8GL8 - chains A and I of the 8 polymer chains in the assembly; structure by electron microscopy, 2.20 A resolution.

== Chain A ==
Name: Protein involved in gliding motility SprA
From: Flavobacterium johnsoniae
UniProt: A0A1M5G5I4 (A0A1M5G5I4_FLAJO); residue numbers follow UniProt; this construct covers 1-2403
Amino-acid sequence (2403 residues; numbered 1 to 2403; the number before each row is that of its first residue):
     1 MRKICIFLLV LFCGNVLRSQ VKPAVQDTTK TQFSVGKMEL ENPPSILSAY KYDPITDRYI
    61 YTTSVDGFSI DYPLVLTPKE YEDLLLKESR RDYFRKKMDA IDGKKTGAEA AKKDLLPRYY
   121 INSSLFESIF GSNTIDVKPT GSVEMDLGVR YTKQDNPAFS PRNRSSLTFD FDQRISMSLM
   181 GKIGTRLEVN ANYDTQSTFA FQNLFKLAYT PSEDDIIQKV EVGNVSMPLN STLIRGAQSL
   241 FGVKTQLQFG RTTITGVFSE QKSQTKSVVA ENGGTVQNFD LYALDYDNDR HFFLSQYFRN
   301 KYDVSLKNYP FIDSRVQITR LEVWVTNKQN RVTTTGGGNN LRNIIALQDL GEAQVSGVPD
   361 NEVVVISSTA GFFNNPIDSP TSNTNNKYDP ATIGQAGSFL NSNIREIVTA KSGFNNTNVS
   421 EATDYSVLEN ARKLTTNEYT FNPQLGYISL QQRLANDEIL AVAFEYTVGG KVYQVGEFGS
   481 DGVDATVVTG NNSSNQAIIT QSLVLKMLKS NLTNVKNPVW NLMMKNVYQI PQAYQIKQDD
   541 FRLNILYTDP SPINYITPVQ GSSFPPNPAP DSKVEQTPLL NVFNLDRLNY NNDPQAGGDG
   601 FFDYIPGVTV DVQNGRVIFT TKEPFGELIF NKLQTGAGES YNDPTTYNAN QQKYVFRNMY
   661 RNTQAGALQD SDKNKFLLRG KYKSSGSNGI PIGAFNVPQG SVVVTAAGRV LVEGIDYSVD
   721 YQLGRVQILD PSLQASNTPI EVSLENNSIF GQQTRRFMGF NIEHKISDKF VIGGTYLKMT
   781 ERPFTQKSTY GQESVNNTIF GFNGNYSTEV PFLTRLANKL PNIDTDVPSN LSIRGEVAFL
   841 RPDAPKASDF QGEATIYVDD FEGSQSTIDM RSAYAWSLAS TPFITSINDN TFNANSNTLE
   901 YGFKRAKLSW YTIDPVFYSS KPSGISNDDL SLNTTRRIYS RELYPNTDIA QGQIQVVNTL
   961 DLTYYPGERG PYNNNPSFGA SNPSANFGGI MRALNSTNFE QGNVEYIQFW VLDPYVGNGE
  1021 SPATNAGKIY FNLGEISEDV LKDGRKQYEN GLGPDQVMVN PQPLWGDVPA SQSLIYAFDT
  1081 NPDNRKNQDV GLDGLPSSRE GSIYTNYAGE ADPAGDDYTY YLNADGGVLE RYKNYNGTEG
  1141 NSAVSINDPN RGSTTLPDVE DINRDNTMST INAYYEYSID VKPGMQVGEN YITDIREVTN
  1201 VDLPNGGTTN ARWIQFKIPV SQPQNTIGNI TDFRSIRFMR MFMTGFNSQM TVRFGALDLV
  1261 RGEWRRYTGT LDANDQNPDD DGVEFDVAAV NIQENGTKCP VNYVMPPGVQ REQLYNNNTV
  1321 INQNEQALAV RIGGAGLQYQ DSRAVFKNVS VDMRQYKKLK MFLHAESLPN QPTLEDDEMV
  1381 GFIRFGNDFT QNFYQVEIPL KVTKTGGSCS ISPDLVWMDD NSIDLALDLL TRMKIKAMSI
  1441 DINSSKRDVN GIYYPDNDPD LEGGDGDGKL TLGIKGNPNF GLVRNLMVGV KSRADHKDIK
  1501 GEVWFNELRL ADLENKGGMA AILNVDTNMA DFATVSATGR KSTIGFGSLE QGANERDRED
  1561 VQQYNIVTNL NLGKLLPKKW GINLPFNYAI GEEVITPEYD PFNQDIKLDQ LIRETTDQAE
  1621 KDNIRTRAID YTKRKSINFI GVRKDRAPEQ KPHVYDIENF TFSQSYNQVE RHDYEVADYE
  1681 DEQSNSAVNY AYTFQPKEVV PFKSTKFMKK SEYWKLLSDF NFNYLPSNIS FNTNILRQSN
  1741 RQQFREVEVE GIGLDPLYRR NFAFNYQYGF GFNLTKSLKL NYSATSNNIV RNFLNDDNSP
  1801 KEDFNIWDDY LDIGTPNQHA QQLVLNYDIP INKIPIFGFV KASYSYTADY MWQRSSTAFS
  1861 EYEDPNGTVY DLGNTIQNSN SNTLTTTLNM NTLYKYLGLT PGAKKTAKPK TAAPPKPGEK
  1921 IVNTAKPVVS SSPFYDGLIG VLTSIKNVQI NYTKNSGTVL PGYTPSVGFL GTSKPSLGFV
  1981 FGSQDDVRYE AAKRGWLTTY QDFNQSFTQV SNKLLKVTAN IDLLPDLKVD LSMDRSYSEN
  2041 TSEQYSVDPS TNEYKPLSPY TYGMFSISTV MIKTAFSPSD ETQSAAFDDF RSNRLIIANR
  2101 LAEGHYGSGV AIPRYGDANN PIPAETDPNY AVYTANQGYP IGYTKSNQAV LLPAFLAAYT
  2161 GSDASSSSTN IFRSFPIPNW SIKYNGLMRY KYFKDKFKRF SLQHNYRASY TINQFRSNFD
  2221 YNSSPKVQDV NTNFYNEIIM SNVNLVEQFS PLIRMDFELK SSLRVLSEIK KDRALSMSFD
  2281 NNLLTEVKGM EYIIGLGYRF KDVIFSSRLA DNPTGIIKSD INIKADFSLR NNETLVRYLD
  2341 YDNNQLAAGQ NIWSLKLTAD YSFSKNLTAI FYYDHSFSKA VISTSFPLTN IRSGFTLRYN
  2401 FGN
Unresolved in the structure: 1-29, 1697-1720, 1893-1940, 2306-2315, 2402-2403
Small-molecule neighbours: Lauryl Maltose Neopentyl Glycol (LMN): Val143, Glu144, Met145, Phe2305, Ile2316, Ile2317, Phe2363, Ser2364, Leu2367, Leu2397, Tyr2399

== Chain I ==
Name: SprE
From: Flavobacterium johnsoniae
UniProt: A1E5T9 (A1E5T9_FLAJ1); residue numbers follow UniProt; this construct covers 1-870
Amino-acid sequence (870 residues; each row starts with the number of its first residue):
     1 MKKNTLKYSF FLIFFLFLIA CSTKNNTFVN RNSHALSTKY NILYNGGLGL EKGLQAIKAN
    61 DQDNFWKMLP IEKMQFDENF SEGEKTKNPD FEKAETKATK AIQKHSMNIG GRERNYQIDE
   121 AYLMLGKARY YDQRFIPALE AFNYILYKYP NSSNIYTAKI WREKTNMRLG NDAIVVKNIN
   181 QLLKKTDLNK QTFSDANALL AEAFLNLEER DSAVAKLRIA EQFSRINEDR ARYKFILGQM
   241 YQEVGNKDSA TYYYDGVIHM NRKADRKYMM HAYAKKAQMY DYEKGNDTIF LKTYNKLVAD
   301 RENRPYYDVL FYEMGVFYDK KKDKENALKF YNKSLGRKSK DPYLMASAYR NIGNMYFKNT
   361 DYTMAAKYYD STLTKLNPKT REFAFIEKNR KNLDNVIKYE GIAKRNDSII KVYGMPDSER
   421 KIYFESYIAE LKKKDEAKRI LEEKEKEKLA NVERNNSASS APTAVNPNSL GKPANMDTDG
   481 IRPPSGNDAV STFYFYNPTT VAYGKLQFKK MWGNRTIGGN WRLSAIKAAN DAAMLNDSIN
   541 EAEANKLKDT VVIEKYTTAF YEKQLPKTQI AIDSIGKERN FAYYQLGLIY KEKFKEYTLA
   601 SDKLEQLLRN NPEEKLILPS MYNLYKIYQI TDPAKAEKIK SDITNNYPGS RYAQILNNTN
   661 TDDIPSPEKE YQKWYKLFQE EKFDVVLDNI DNLINQYSGD EIVSKFELLK ANTLGKVNGL
   721 EAYKKGLENV ADNYPNSDEG KNAREILEKQ VPTLERLNFT TEDNKNWKIL YLISNNDTKT
   781 LKQIEEAIRV FLLVENFERL TTSFDKYNRT QSFVAIHGLK SEAYAQDVAG VFRDDKKYKI
   841 AQPAIIISTE NYKVVQIKKN LEAYLTPKNP
Unresolved in the structure: 1-20, 78-84, 444-550, 759-870
Covalently attached groups: alpha-D-mannopyranose (MAN) linked to Ser212, Ser249, Thr288, Ser371, Ser408
Small-molecule neighbours: alpha-D-mannopyranose (MAN): Ala571, Ser574, Ile575, Glu578

== Chain A / chain I interface ==
Residue-residue contacts (51; chain A residue first):
  Tyr93(A) - Ile136(I)
  Lys97(A) - Glu140(I)  salt bridge
  Lys113(A) - Glu95(I)
  Lys113(A) - Arg129(I)  hydrogen bond (backbone-side chain)
  Lys113(A) - Arg134(I)  hydrogen bond (backbone-side chain)
  Asp114(A) - Arg129(I)
  Asp114(A) - Arg134(I)  salt bridge
  Asp114(A) - Pro137(I)
  Asp114(A) - Glu140(I)
  Leu115(A) - Arg129(I)  hydrogen bond (backbone-side chain)
  Leu116(A) - Tyr122(I)  hydrophobic
  Leu116(A) - Arg129(I)
  Leu116(A) - Glu140(I)
  Leu116(A) - Tyr144(I)  hydrophobic
  Pro117(A) - Thr99(I)
  Pro117(A) - Ile102(I)  hydrophobic
  Pro117(A) - Gln103(I)
  Pro117(A) - Leu125(I)
  Arg118(A) - Tyr122(I)
  Arg118(A) - Tyr144(I)  hydrogen bond
  Tyr120(A) - Thr99(I)
  Tyr120(A) - Gln103(I)
  Asn122(A) - Gln103(I)
  Leu125(A) - Lys100(I)
  Phe126(A) - Lys104(I)
  Ser212(A) - Lys100(I)
  Glu213(A) - Asn45(I)  hydrogen bond (backbone-side chain)
  Glu213(A) - Lys97(I)  salt bridge
  Asp214(A) - Tyr40(I)
  Asp214(A) - Asn41(I)  hydrogen bond (backbone-backbone)
  Asp214(A) - Ile42(I)
  Asp214(A) - Asn45(I)  hydrogen bond
  Asp214(A) - Lys97(I)  salt bridge
  Asp214(A) - Lys100(I)  salt bridge
  Asp215(A) - Asn41(I)  hydrogen bond (backbone-side chain)
  Ile216(A) - Tyr40(I)
  Ile216(A) - Asn41(I)
  Gln248(A) - Asn41(I)  hydrogen bond (backbone-side chain)
  Gln248(A) - Tyr44(I)
  Phe249(A) - Tyr40(I)
  Phe249(A) - Asn41(I)
  Gly250(A) - Tyr40(I)
  Gly250(A) - Asn41(I)  hydrogen bond (backbone-side chain)
  Gly250(A) - Tyr44(I)  hydrogen bond (backbone-side chain)
  Arg815(A) - Arg262(I)
  Arg815(A) - Glu302(I)  salt bridge
  Asn818(A) - Arg301(I)  hydrogen bond
  Asp824(A) - Arg301(I)  salt bridge
  Asp824(A) - Arg304(I)  salt bridge
  Thr825(A) - Arg301(I)  hydrogen bond (backbone-side chain)
  Asp826(A) - Arg301(I)  salt bridge
Also at the interface, not in a pair above, chain A (28 interface residues in all): Ile121, Arg251, Lys765
Also at the interface, not in a pair above, chain I (29 interface residues in all): Leu36, Ser37, Thr96, Ala141, Lys148

== In short ==
Chain A and chain I form an interface of 28 and 29 residues respectively, with 13 hydrogen bonds and 9 salt
bridges. Polar pairs include Lys97(A)-Glu140(I), Asp114(A)-Arg134(I) and Glu213(A)-Lys97(I). Bound to chain A:
Lauryl Maltose Neopentyl Glycol. Chain I binds alpha-D-mannopyranose.
Chain A is Protein involved in gliding motility SprA and chain I is SprE, both from Flavobacterium johnsoniae;
the structure, The Type 9 Secretion System Extended Translocon - SprA-PorV-PPI-RemZ-SkpA-SprE complex, was
determined by electron microscopy.
